6F3L - chain A; structure by X-ray diffraction, 1.90 A resolution.

# Chain A
Molecule: Glycogen phosphorylase, muscle form
From: Oryctolagus cuniculus
Notes: EC 2.4.1.1
UniProtKB: P00489 (PYGM_RABIT); residues 0-842 here correspond to UniProt positions 1-843 (UniProt number = residue number + 1)
Amino-acid sequence (843 residues; each row starts with the number of its first residue; numbering starts at 0):
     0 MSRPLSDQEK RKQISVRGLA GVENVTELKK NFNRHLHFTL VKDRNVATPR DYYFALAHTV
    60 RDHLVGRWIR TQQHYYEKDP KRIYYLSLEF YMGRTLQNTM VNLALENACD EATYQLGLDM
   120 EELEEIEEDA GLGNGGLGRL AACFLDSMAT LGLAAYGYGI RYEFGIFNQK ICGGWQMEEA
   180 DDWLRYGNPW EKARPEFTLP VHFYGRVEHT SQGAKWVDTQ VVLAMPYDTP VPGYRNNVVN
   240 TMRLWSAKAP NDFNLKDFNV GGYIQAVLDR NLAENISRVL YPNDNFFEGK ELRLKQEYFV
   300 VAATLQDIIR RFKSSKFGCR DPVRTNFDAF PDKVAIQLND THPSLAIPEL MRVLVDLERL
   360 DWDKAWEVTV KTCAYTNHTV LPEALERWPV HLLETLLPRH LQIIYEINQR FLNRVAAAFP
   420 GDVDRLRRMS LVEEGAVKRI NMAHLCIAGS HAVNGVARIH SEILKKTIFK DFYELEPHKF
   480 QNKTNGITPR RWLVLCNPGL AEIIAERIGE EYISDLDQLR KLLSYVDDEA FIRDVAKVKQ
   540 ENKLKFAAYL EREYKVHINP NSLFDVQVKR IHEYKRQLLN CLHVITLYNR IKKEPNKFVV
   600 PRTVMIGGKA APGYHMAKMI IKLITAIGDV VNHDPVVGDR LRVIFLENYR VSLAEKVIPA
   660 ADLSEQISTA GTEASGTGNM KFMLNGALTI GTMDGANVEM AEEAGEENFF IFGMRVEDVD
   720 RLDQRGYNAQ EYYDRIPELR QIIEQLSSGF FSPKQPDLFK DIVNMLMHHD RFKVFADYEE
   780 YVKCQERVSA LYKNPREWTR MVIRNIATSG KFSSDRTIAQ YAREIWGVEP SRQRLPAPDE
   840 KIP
Disordered / not traced: 0-11, 255-260, 315-323, 837-842
Covalently attached groups: pyridoxal phosphate (PLP) linked to Lys680
Small-molecule neighbours:
  - 10b (CJW; 6-[5-[(2S,3R,4R,5S,6R)-6-(hydroxymethyl)-3,4,5-tris(oxidanyl)oxan-2-yl]-1H-1,2,4-triazol-3-yl]naphthalene-2-carboxylic acid): Glu88, Gly135, Leu136, Leu139, Tyr280, Asn282, Asp283, Asn284, Phe285, Phe286, Glu287, Arg292, Asp339, His341, His377, Thr378, Ala383, Val455, Asn484, Tyr573, Glu672, Ala673, Ser674, Gly675, Thr676
  - pyridoxal phosphate (PLP): Tyr90, Gly134, Gly135, Arg138, Trp491, Val567, Lys568, Lys574, Tyr648, Arg649, Val650, Ala653, Gln665, Glu672, Gly675, Thr676, Gly677
UniProt features mapped onto this chain:
  - binding site (AMP): Asp42, Tyr75, Arg309 to Cys318
  - site: Cys108 (Involved in the association of subunits), Cys142 (Involved in the association of subunits), Tyr155 (Can be labeled by an AMP analog)
  - modified residue: Ser1 (N-acetylserine), Ser14 (Phosphoserine), Tyr203 (Phosphotyrosine), Tyr226 (Phosphotyrosine), Ser429 (Phosphoserine), Tyr472 (Phosphotyrosine), Ser513 (Phosphoserine), Lys680 (N6-(pyridoxal phosphate)lysine), Ser746 (Phosphoserine), Ser747 (Phosphoserine)

# Overview
Chain A binds 10b. Pyridoxal phosphate is covalently linked to Lys680. Curated annotation (UniProt) lists 12
AMP-binding residues.
Chain A is Glycogen phosphorylase, muscle form (Oryctolagus cuniculus); the structure, The crystal structure
of Glycogen Phosphorylase in complex with 10b, was determined by X-ray diffraction together with 6F3J, 6F3R,
6F3S and 6F3U from the same study.
